PDB entry 8J12 | electron microscopy, 3.08 A resolution | chains A and E of the 5 polymer chains in the assembly

== Chain A ==
Protein: Transposase IS605 OrfB C-terminal domain-containing protein
Source organism: Acidibacillus sulfuroxidans
UniProtKB: A0A2U3D0N8 (A0A2U3D0N8_9BACL); residues 1-422 here = UniProt positions 1-422
Amino-acid sequence (432 residues; numbered -9 to 422; the number before each row is that of its first residue; numbers below 1 keep their minus sign (Met-9 is residue -9)):
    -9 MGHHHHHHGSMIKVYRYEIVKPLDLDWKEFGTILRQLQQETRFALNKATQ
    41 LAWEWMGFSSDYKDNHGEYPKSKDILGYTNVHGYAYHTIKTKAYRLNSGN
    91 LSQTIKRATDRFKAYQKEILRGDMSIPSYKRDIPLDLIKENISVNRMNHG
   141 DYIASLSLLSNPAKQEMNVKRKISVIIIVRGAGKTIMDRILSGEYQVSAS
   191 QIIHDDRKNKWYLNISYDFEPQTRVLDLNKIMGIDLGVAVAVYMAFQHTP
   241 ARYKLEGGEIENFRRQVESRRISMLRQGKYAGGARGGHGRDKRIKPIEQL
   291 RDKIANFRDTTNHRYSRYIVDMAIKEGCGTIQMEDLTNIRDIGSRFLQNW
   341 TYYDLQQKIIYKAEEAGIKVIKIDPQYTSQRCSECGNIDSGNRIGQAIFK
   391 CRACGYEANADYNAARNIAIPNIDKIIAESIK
Not modelled in the structure: -9 to -2
Construct notes: initiating methionine (-9); expression tag (-8 to 0)
Metal / ion sites: Mg2+ near Asp141 (its only coordinating residue here); Zn2+: Cys372, Cys375, Cys391, Cys394
UniProt features mapped onto this chain:
  - region: Gln212 to Lys220 (Linker), Arg371 to Asn399 (Target nucleic acid-binding (TNB)), Ala400 to Ser420 (RuvC-II)
  - active site: Asp225, Glu324, Asp401
  - binding site (Zn(2+)): Cys372, Cys375, Cys391, Cys394
From the paper describing this entry:
  - self-association interface (contacts with another copy of this molecule): Trp43, Phe48
  - binding site for the 38-nt DNA strand: Pro240
  - mutagenesis - S188H, S188H/V232A, S188H/V232A/E316M, D195K, D195K/V232A, D195K/D208R/V232A: increased catalytic activity
  - binding site for the 38-nt DNA strand (chain E): His72, Tyr76
  - specificity-determining residues: His72
  - binding site for the 224-nt RNA strand: Trp17

== Chain E ==
Molecule: 38-nt DNA strand
Source organism: Acidibacillus sulfooxidans
Sequence (38 nucleotides; numbered -12 to 25; the number before each row is that of its first residue; numbers below 1 keep their minus sign (DT-12 is residue -12)):
   -12 TTTTCTAATTTAGGAAATTAGGTGCGCTTGAACCATTC
Not modelled in the structure: -12 to -11, 1-25

== How chain A and chain E interact ==
Residue-residue contacts (20; chain A residue first):
  Lys63(A) with DA-1(E), salt bridge to the phosphate
  Tyr68(A) with DT-2(E), hydrogen bond to the phosphate
  Thr69(A) with DA-1(E), hydrogen bond to the phosphate
  Asn70(A) with DG0(E), hydrogen bond to the base
  His72(A) with DT-2(E), base contact; DA-1(E), hydrogen bond to the base
  Tyr76(A) with DT-4(E), sugar contact; DT-3(E), hydrogen bond to the phosphate; DT-2(E), base contact
  Lys80(A) with DT-3(E), salt bridge to the phosphate
  Asn87(A) with DA-5(E), sugar contact; DT-4(E), phosphate contact
  Ser88(A) with DT-4(E), hydrogen bond to the phosphate; DT-3(E), base contact
  Ser92(A) with DT-2(E), hydrogen bond to the base
  Ser147(A) with DA-5(E), hydrogen bond to the phosphate
  Ser150(A) with DT-4(E), hydrogen bond to the phosphate
  Asn151(A) with DT-4(E), hydrogen bond to the phosphate
  Lys154(A) with DA-5(E), salt bridge to the phosphate
  Lys162(A) with DA-6(E), salt bridge to the phosphate
Other interface residues (no listed pair), chain A (19 interface residues in all): His77, Gly89, Lys96, Pro152

== In short ==
19 residues of chain A face 7 of chain E across their interface, with 10 hydrogen bonds and 4 salt bridges.
Polar pairs include Asn70(A)-DG0(E), His72(A)-DA-1(E) and Ser92(A)-DT-2(E). The paper reports a binding site
for the 38-nt DNA strand (chain E) at His72(A) and Tyr76(A); S188H, S188H/V232A and S188H/V232A/E316M of chain
A, among others, increase catalytic activity; 6 substitutions were tested in all.
Here chain A is Transposase IS605 OrfB C-terminal domain-containing protein (Acidibacillus sulfuroxidans) and
chain E is a 38-nt DNA strand (Acidibacillus sulfooxidans). Entry 8J12 (Cryo-EM structure of the
AsCas12f-sgRNA-target DNA ternary complex) was determined by electron microscopy, deposited together with 8J1J
and 8J3R.
